8J4V - chain C; structure by X-ray diffraction, 1.11 A resolution.

# Chain C
Name: Protein NrdI
Source organism: Mycolicibacterium thermoresistibile ATCC 19527
UniProtKB: G7CEK1 (G7CEK1_MYCT3); residues 4-149 here correspond to UniProt positions 2-147 (UniProt number = residue number - 2)
Chain sequence (149 residues; row label = number of the first residue in the row):
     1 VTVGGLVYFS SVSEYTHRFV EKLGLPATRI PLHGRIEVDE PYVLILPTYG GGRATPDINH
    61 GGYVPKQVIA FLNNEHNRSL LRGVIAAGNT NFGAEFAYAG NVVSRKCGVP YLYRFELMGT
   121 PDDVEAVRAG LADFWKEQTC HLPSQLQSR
Not modelled in the structure: 1, 147-149
Construct notes: expression tag (1-3)
Small-molecule neighbours: FMN (flavin mononucleotide): F9, S10, S11, S13, E14, Y15, T16, H17, P47, T48, Y49, G50, G51, Y63, A87, G88, N89, F92, E95, F96, A97, L117
What the authors report for this chain:
  - binding site for flavin mononucleotide: T48, Y49, G51, N89, F92, E95, A97

# Overview
Bound to chain C: flavin mononucleotide. From the paper: a binding site for flavin mononucleotide at T48, Y49
and G51 among others.
Chain C is Protein NrdI (Mycolicibacterium thermoresistibile ATCC 19527); the structure, Structure of
Mycobacterium thermoresistibile NrdI(oxidised), was determined by X-ray diffraction (same publication as 8J4W,
8J4X and 8J4Y).
